Entry 7LS6 (electron microscopy, 3.17 A resolution); this record covers chains E and F of the 15 polymer chains in the assembly.

[Chain E]
Name: Proteasome subunit alpha type-5
From: Saccharomyces cerevisiae (strain ATCC 204508 / S288c)
Notes: EC 3.4.25.1
UniProtKB: P32379 (PSA5_YEAST); residues 1-260 here = UniProt positions 1-260
Sequence (260 residues; row label = number of the first residue in the row):
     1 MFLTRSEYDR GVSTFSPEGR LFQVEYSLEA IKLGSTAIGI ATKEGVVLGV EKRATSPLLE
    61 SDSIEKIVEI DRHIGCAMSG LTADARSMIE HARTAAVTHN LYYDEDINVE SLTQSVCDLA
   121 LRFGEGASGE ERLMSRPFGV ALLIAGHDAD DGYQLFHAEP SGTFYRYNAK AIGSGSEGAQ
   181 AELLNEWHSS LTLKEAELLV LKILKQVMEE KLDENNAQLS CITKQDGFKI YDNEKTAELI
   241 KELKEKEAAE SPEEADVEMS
Unresolved in the structure: 250-260

[Chain F]
Name: Proteasome subunit alpha type-6
From: Saccharomyces cerevisiae (strain ATCC 204508 / S288c)
Notes: EC 3.4.25.1
UniProtKB: P40302 (PSA6_YEAST); residues 1-234 here = UniProt positions 1-234
Sequence (234 residues; row label = number of the first residue in the row):
     1 MFRNNYDGDT VTFSPTGRLF QVEYALEAIK QGSVTVGLRS NTHAVLVALK RNADELSSYQ
    61 KKIIKCDEHM GLSLAGLAPD ARVLSNYLRQ QCNYSSLVFN RKLAVERAGH LLCDKAQKNT
   121 QSYGGRPYGV GLLIIGYDKS GAHLLEFQPS GNVTELYGTA IGARSQGAKT YLERTLDTFI
   181 KIDGNPDELI KAGVEAISQS LRDESLTVDN LSIAIVGKDT PFTIYDGEAV AKYI
Swiss-Prot annotation at these positions:
  - modified residue: Ser14 (Phosphoserine)
  - cross-link: Lys191 (Glycyl lysine isopeptide (Lys-Gly) (interchain with G-Cter in ubiquitin))

[How chain E and chain F interact]
Residue-residue contacts (59):
  Phe2(E) - Met1(F)  hydrophobic
  Thr4(E) - Met1(F)
  Thr4(E) - Asn4(F)
  Arg5(E) - Asn4(F)  hydrogen bond (backbone-side chain)
  Ser6(E) - Asn4(F)
  Glu7(E) - Asn4(F)
  Val12(E) - Arg126(F)
  Ser13(E) - Gln21(F)
  Ser13(E) - Gly124(F)  hydrogen bond (side chain-backbone)
  Ser13(E) - Arg126(F)
  Thr14(E) - Gly8(F)
  Thr14(E) - Gln21(F)
  Phe15(E) - Gln21(F)  hydrogen bond (backbone-side chain)
  Phe15(E) - Tyr24(F)
  Phe15(E) - Leu77(F)  hydrophobic
  Phe15(E) - Arg126(F)
  Phe15(E) - Pro127(F)
  Ser16(E) - Tyr24(F)
  Pro17(E) - Arg3(F)
  Pro17(E) - Tyr24(F)
  Glu18(E) - Glu27(F)
  Glu18(E) - Gln31(F)  hydrogen bond (backbone-side chain)
  Gly19(E) - Tyr24(F)
  Gly19(E) - Ala28(F)
  Arg20(E) - Gln31(F)  hydrogen bond
  Leu21(E) - Arg126(F)
  Gln114(E) - Arg82(F)
  Asp118(E) - Arg82(F)  salt bridge
  Leu121(E) - Pro79(F)  hydrophobic
  Leu121(E) - Arg82(F)
  Leu121(E) - Val83(F)  hydrophobic
  Glu125(E) - Val83(F)
  Glu125(E) - Lys115(F)  salt bridge
  Glu125(E) - Lys118(F)  salt bridge
  Glu125(E) - Asn119(F)
  Glu125(E) - Tyr128(F)  hydrogen bond
  Gly126(E) - Val83(F)
  Ala127(E) - Arg82(F)
  Ala127(E) - Asn86(F)
  Ser128(E) - Gln90(F)
  Ser161(E) - Pro79(F)
  Thr163(E) - Gln60(F)
  Thr163(E) - Ala78(F)
  Tyr165(E) - Ala53(F)
  Tyr165(E) - Ser58(F)
  Tyr165(E) - Gln60(F)  hydrogen bond
  Arg166(E) - Leu56(F)
  Arg166(E) - Ser57(F)
  Arg166(E) - Ser58(F)  hydrogen bond (backbone-backbone)
  Tyr167(E) - Ala53(F)
  Tyr167(E) - Leu56(F)
  Tyr167(E) - Ser57(F)
  Asn168(E) - Leu56(F)  hydrogen bond (backbone-backbone)
  Ala169(E) - Leu56(F)
  Gln180(E) - Asp54(F)
  Gln180(E) - Leu56(F)
  Leu184(E) - Asp54(F)
  Leu184(E) - Glu55(F)
  Leu184(E) - Leu56(F)  hydrophobic
Also at the interface, not in a pair above, chain E (34 interface residues in all): Phe164, Leu183, Trp187
Also at the interface, not in a pair above, chain F (37 interface residues in all): Asp7, Ala25, Arg51, Asn52, Asp80, Gly125, Gly129

[In short]
The interface between chain E and chain F involves 34 residues on one side and 37 on the other; the contacts
include 9 hydrogen bonds and 3 salt bridges. Polar pairs include Asp118(E)-Arg82(F), Glu125(E)-Lys115(F) and
Glu125(E)-Lys118(F).
Here chain E is Proteasome subunit alpha type-5 and chain F is Proteasome subunit alpha type-6, both from
Saccharomyces cerevisiae (strain ATCC 204508 / S288c). Entry 7LS6 (Cryo-EM structure of Pre-15S proteasome
core particle assembly intermediate purified from Pre3-1 proteasome mutant (G34D)) was determined by electron
microscopy together with 7LS5 and 7LSX from the same study.
